3PV0 - chains G and B of the 5 polymer chains in the assembly; structure by X-ray diffraction, 3.10 A resolution.

== Chain G ==
Name: Maltose transporter subunit; membrane component of ABC superfamily
Organism: Escherichia coli
Reference sequence: B1XC31 (B1XC31_ECODH); numbering as in UniProt (aligned over 1-296)
Chain sequence (296 residues; numbered 1 to 296; the number before each row is that of its first residue):
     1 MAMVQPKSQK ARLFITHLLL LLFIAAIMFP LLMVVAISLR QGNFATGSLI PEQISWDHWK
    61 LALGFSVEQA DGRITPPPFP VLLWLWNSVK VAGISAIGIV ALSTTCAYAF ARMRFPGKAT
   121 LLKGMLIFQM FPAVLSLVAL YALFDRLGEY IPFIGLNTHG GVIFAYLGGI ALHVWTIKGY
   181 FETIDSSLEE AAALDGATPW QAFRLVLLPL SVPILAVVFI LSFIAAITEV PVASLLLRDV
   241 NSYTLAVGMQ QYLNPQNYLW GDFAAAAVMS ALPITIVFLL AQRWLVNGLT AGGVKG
Disordered / not traced: 1, 284-296

== Chain B ==
Name: Fused maltose transport subunit, ATP-binding component of ABC superfamily; regulatory protein
Organism: Escherichia coli
Reference sequence: B1XC34 (B1XC34_ECODH); numbering as in UniProt (aligned over 1-371)
Chain sequence (381 residues; each row starts with the number of its first residue):
     1 MASVQLQNVT KAWGEVVVSK DINLDIHEGE FVVFVGPSGC GKSTLLRMIA GLETITSGDL
    61 FIGEKRMNDT PPAERGVGMV FQSYALYPHL SVAENMSFGL KLAGAKKEVI NQRVNQVAEV
   121 LQLAHLLDRK PKALSGGQRQ RVAIGRTLVA EPSVFLLDEP LSNLDAALRV QMRIEISRLH
   181 KRLGRTMIYV THDQVEAMTL ADKIVVLDAG RVAQVGKPLE LYHYPADRFV AGFIGSPKMN
   241 FLPVKVTATA IDQVQVELPM PNRQQVWLPV ESRDVQVGAN MSLGIRPEHL LPSDIADVIL
   301 EGEVQVVEQL GNETQIHIQI PSIRQNLVYR QNDVVLVEEG ATFAIGLPPE RCHLFREDGT
   361 ACRRLHKEPG VASASHHHHH H
Disordered / not traced: 1, 372-381
Differences from the reference sequence: expression tag (372-381)

== Chain G / chain B interface ==
Contacting residue pairs (14):
  Ala2(G) - Leu52(B)
  Ala2(G) - Glu53(B)  hydrogen bond (backbone-side chain)
  Ala2(G) - Thr54(B)  hydrogen bond (backbone-backbone)
  Met3(G) - Gly51(B)
  Met3(G) - Leu52(B)
  Met3(G) - Pro72(B)  hydrophobic
  Val4(G) - Gly51(B)  hydrogen bond (backbone-backbone)
  Val4(G) - Thr54(B)
  Val4(G) - Asn68(B)
  Val4(G) - Asp69(B)
  Val4(G) - Thr70(B)
  Val4(G) - Pro72(B)
  Val4(G) - Arg75(B)
  Pro6(G) - Pro71(B)  hydrophobic

== In short ==
Chain G and chain B form an interface of 4 and 10 residues respectively, with 3 hydrogen bonds. Polar contacts
include Ala2(G)-Glu53(B), Ala2(G)-Thr54(B) and Val4(G)-Gly51(B).
Here chain G is Maltose transporter subunit; membrane component of ABC superfamily and chain B is Fused
maltose transport subunit, ATP-binding component of ABC superfamily; regulatory protein, both from Escherichia
coli. Entry 3PV0 (Crystal Structure of a pre-translocation state MBP-Maltose transporter complex without
nucleotide) was determined by X-ray diffraction, deposited together with 3PUY and 3PUZ.
